9VEN - chains F and E of the 8 polymer chains in the assembly; structure by electron microscopy, 3.80 A resolution.

# Chain F
Name: Calmodulin-1
From: Homo sapiens
Reference sequence: P0DP23 (CALM1_HUMAN); residue numbers follow UniProt; this construct covers 1-149
Amino-acid sequence (149 residues; each row starts with the number of its first residue):
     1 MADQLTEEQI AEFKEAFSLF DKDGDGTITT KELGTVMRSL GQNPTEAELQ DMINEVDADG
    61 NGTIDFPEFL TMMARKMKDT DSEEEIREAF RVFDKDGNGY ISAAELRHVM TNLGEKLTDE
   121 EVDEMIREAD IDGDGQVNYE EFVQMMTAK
Not modelled in the structure: 1-5
UniProt features mapped onto this chain:
  - binding site (Ca(2+)): Asp21, Asp23, Asp25, Thr27, Glu32, Asp57, Asp59, Asn61, Thr63, Glu68, Asp94, Asp96, Asn98, Tyr100, Glu105, Asp130, Asp132, Asp134, Gln136, Glu141
  - modified residue: Ala2 (N-acetylalanine), Lys22 (N6-acetyllysine), Thr45 (Phosphothreonine), Ser82 (Phosphoserine), Lys95 (N6-acetyllysine), Tyr100 (Phosphotyrosine), Ser102 (Phosphoserine), Thr111 (Phosphothreonine), Lys116 (N6,N6,N6-trimethyllysine), Tyr139 (Phosphotyrosine)
  - cross-link: Lys22 (Glycyl lysine isopeptide (Lys-Gly) (interchain with G-Cter in SUMO2))
  - natural variant: Asn54 (N54I: In CPVT4), Phe90 (F90L: In LQT14), Asn98 (N98S: In CPVT4), Asp130 (D130G: In LQT14), Glu141 (E141G: In LQT14; E141V: In LQT14), Phe142 (F142L: In LQT14)
Bound ions: Ca2+ site 1: Asp23, Asp25, Thr27; Ca2+ site 2 near Thr63 (its only coordinating residue here)

# Chain E
Name: Potassium voltage-gated channel subfamily KQT member 1
From: Homo sapiens
Reference sequence: P51787 (KCNQ1_HUMAN); residue numbers follow UniProt; this construct covers 76-620
Amino-acid sequence (546 residues; numbered 75 to 620; the number before each row is that of its first residue):
    75 MASDLGPRPP VSLDPRVSIY STRRPVLART HVQGRVYNFL ERPTGWKCFV YHFAVFLIVL
   135 VCLIFSVLST IEQYAALATG TLFWMEIVLV VFFGTEYVVR LWSAGCRSKY VGLWGRLRFA
   195 RKPISIIDLI VVVASMVVLC VGSKGQVFAT SAIRGIRFLQ ILRMLHVDRQ GGTWRLLGSV
   255 VFIHRQELIT TLYIGFLGLI FSSYFVYLAE KDAVNESGRV EFGSYADALW WGVVTVTTIG
   315 YGDKVPQTWV GKTIASCFSV FAISFFALPA GILGSGFALK VQQKQRQKHF NRQIPAAASL
   375 IQTAWRCYAA ENPDSSTWKI YIRKAPRSHT LLSPSPKPKK SVVVKKKKFK LDKDNGVTPG
   435 EKMLTVPHIT CDPPEERRLD HFSVDGYDSS VRKSPTLLEV SMPHFMRTNS FAEDLDLEGE
   495 TLLTPITHIS QLREHHRATI KVIRRMQYFV AKKKFQQARK PYDVRDVIEQ YSQGHLNLMV
   555 RIKELQRRLD QSIGKPSLFI SVSEKSKDRG SNTIGARLNR VEDKVTQLDQ RLALITDMLH
   615 QLLSLH
Not modelled in the structure: 75-103, 219-222, 397-505, 569-620
Sequence notes: initiating methionine (75)
UniProt features mapped onto this chain:
  - region: Met238 to Gly246 (Interaction with KCNE3), Ala370 to Tyr382 (Interaction with CALM), Lys515 to Phe529 (Interaction with CALM), Pro535 to Leu572 (Interaction with KCNE1 C-terminus), Ile588 to Leu616 (Interaction with AKAP9), Gly589 to His620 (C-terminal assembly domain (tetramerization))
  - binding site (a 1,2-diacyl-sn-glycero-3-phospho-(1D-myo-inositol-4,5-bisphosphate)): Gln244
  - modified residue (Phosphoserine): Ser407, Ser409
  - glycosylation: Asn289 (N-linked (GlcNAc...) asparagine)
  - natural variant: Tyr111 (Y111C: In LQT1; uncertain significance), Glu115 (E115G: In LQT1), Pro117 (P117L: In LQT1; uncertain significance), Cys122 (C122Y: In LQT1), Phe127 (F127L: In LQT1; uncertain significance), Val133 (V133I: In LQT1), Leu134 (L134P: In LQT1; uncertain significance), Cys136 (C136F: In LQT1), Leu137 (L137F: In LQT1; uncertain significance), Ser140 (S140G: In ATFB3), Thr144 (T144A: In LQT1; uncertain significance), Glu146 (E146K: In LQT1; uncertain significance), 154 further natural variant entries in UniProt
  - mutagenesis: Arg231 (R231A: Strongly inhibits SLC5A3 transporter activity), Val324 (V324L: Has a voltage-gated potassium channel activity. Inhibition of voltage-gated potassium channel activity by KCNE4), Lys326 (K326R: Has a voltage-gated potassium channel activity. Disrupts KCNE4-mediated voltage-gated potassium channel activity inhibition), Thr327 (T327V: Has a voltage-gated potassium channel activity. Disrupts KCNE4-mediated voltage-gated potassium channel activity inhibition), Ile328 (I328L: Has a voltage-gated potassium channel activity. Inhibition of voltage-gated potassium channel activity by KCNE4), Ser338 (S338C: Inhibits voltage-gated potassium channel activity), Phe340 (F340C: Inhibits voltage-gated potassium channel activity), Ile375 (I375D: Reduced protein expression, probably due to misfolding and proteasomal degradation. No detectable electrophysiological activity. Reduced electrophysiological activity in the presence of KCNE1), Val516 (V516D: Reduced protein expression, probably due to misfolding and proteasomal degradation. Significantly reduced electrophysiological activity ...), Lys526 (K526N: Decreased interaction with PIP2 and calmodulin/CALM in the presence of calcium. Insensitive to gating modulation by calcified CALM. Impaired IKS current ...), Lys527 (K527N: Decreased interaction with PIP2 and calmodulin/CALM in the presence of calcium. Decreased interaction with PIP2 and CALM in the presence of calcium; when associated with N-526 ...), Gly589 (G589M: No effect), 4 further mutagenesis entries in UniProt
Ligand contacts: PtdIns(4,5)P2 (PT5; [(2R)-1-octadecanoyloxy-3-[oxidanyl-[(1R,2R,3S,4R,5R,6S)-2,3,6-tris(oxidanyl)-4,5-diphosphonooxy-cyclohexyl]oxy-phospho ryl]oxy-propan-2-yl] (8Z)-icosa-5,8,11,14-tetraenoate): Arg181, Lys183, Tyr184, Lys196, Pro197, Ile198, Trp248, Arg249, Gly252

# How chain F and chain E interact
Residue-residue contacts (57; chain F residue first):
  Leu19(F) - His509(E)
  Phe20(F) - Thr513(E)
  Phe20(F) - Val516(E)  hydrophobic
  Val36(F) - Thr513(E)
  Met37(F) - Ile517(E)  hydrophobic
  Leu40(F) - His510(E)
  Leu40(F) - Ile514(E)  hydrophobic
  Gln42(F) - Tyr395(E)  hydrogen bond
  Glu46(F) - Leu550(E)
  Ala47(F) - Asn551(E)
  Asp51(F) - Val524(E)
  Met52(F) - Gln521(E)
  Phe69(F) - Val516(E)  hydrophobic
  Met72(F) - Arg519(E)
  Met72(F) - Met520(E)  hydrophobic
  Met72(F) - Phe523(E)  hydrophobic
  Met73(F) - Val516(E)  hydrophobic
  Met73(F) - Arg519(E)
  Arg75(F) - Phe523(E)
  Met77(F) - Arg519(E)  hydrogen bond
  Ser82(F) - Tyr522(E)  hydrogen bond
  Ser82(F) - Lys526(E)
  Ile86(F) - Ala378(E)  hydrophobic
  Ala89(F) - Ala371(E)
  Ala89(F) - Leu374(E)  hydrophobic
  Ala89(F) - Ile375(E)
  Phe90(F) - Ile375(E)  hydrophobic
  Val92(F) - Gln367(E)
  Val92(F) - Ile368(E)  hydrophobic
  Phe93(F) - Ile368(E)  hydrophobic
  Phe93(F) - Ala372(E)  hydrophobic
  Asp96(F) - Arg116(E)
  Asn98(F) - Arg116(E)  hydrogen bond
  Asn98(F) - Ser182(E)
  Tyr100(F) - Ser182(E)
  Met110(F) - Ile375(E)  hydrophobic
  Met110(F) - Gln376(E)  hydrogen bond (backbone-side chain)
  Leu113(F) - Ile368(E)  hydrophobic
  Leu113(F) - Gln376(E)  hydrogen bond (backbone-side chain)
  Gly114(F) - Gln376(E)
  Glu115(F) - Gln376(E)  hydrogen bond (backbone-side chain)
  Leu117(F) - Gln376(E)
  Leu117(F) - Arg380(E)
  Glu120(F) - Ser390(E)
  Glu121(F) - Trp379(E)
  Glu121(F) - Arg380(E)  salt bridge
  Glu121(F) - Ser390(E)
  Glu121(F) - Thr391(E)
  Glu121(F) - Ile394(E)
  Glu124(F) - Ser389(E)  hydrogen bond
  Glu124(F) - Ser390(E)  hydrogen bond
  Met125(F) - Trp379(E)  hydrophobic
  Asn138(F) - Ser182(E)  hydrogen bond
  Met145(F) - Tyr382(E)
  Met146(F) - Ala378(E)
  Met146(F) - Trp379(E)
  Met146(F) - Tyr382(E)  hydrophobic
Other interface residues (no listed pair), chain F (46 interface residues in all): Ser39, Glu55, Val56, Ile64, Glu85, Glu88, Gly97, Gly99, Val109, Lys116
Other interface residues (no listed pair), chain E (41 interface residues in all): Cys180, Arg181, Phe364, Cys381, Lys527, Phe529, Gln547, Val554

# Overview
The interface between chain F and chain E involves 46 residues on one side and 41 on the other, with 10
hydrogen bonds and 1 salt bridge. Polar pairs include Glu121(F)-Arg380(E), Gln42(F)-Tyr395(E) and
Met77(F)-Arg519(E). Ligands of chain E: PtdIns(4,5)P2.
Chain F is Calmodulin-1 and chain E is Potassium voltage-gated channel subfamily KQT member 1, both from Homo
sapiens; the structure, structure of human KCNQ1-CaM-PIP2 complex with bent conformation, was determined by
electron microscopy (same publication as 9WD8 and 9VEO).
